Entry 2OB2 (X-ray diffraction, 1.92 A resolution); this record covers chain A.

# Chain A
Protein: Leucine carboxyl methyltransferase 1
Source organism: Saccharomyces cerevisiae
Notes: EC 2.1.1.-
UniProtKB: Q04081 (LCMT1_YEAST); residues 2-328 here = UniProt positions 2-328
Sequence (327 residues; each row starts with the number of its first residue):
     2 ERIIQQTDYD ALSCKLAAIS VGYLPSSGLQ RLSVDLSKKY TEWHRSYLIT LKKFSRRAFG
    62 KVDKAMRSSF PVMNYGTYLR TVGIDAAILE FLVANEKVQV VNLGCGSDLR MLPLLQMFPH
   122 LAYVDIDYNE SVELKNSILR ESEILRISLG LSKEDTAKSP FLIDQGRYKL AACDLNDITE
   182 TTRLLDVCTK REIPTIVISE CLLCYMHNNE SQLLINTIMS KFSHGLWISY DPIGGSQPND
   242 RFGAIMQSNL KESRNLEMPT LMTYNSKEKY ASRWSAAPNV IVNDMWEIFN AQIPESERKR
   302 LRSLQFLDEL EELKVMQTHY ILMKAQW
Construct notes: modified residue (202)
Modified positions: Cys-202 (s-methylcysteine; SMC)
Curated features (UniProtKB/Swiss-Prot):
  - binding site (S-adenosyl-L-methionine): Arg-81, Gly-105, Asp-128, Asp-175 to Asn-177, Glu-201
Residues lining bound ligands: S-adenosylhomocysteine (SAH): Ile-5, Gln-6, Thr-8, Asp-9, Ala-12, Arg-81, Gly-105, Cys-106, Gly-107, Asp-128, Tyr-129, Ser-132, Cys-174, Asp-175, Leu-176, Asn-177, Glu-201, Cys-202, Leu-203, Tyr-206

# Summary
Ligands of chain A: S-adenosylhomocysteine. UniProt lists 7 S-adenosyl-L-methionine-binding residues.
Chain A is Leucine carboxyl methyltransferase 1 (Saccharomyces cerevisiae); the structure, ppm1 in the absence
of 1,8-ANS (cf 1JD), was determined by X-ray diffraction (same publication as 2OB1).
